PDB entry 1MHE | X-ray diffraction, 2.85 A resolution | chains A and C of the 6 polymer chains in the assembly

[Chain A (and C)]
Protein: HLA class I histocompatibility antigen HLA-E
From: Homo sapiens
Notes: fragment: extracellular domain, alpha chain e; chain C of this document is another copy of the same molecule, construct and numbering; everything in this record applies to it too
UniProtKB: P13747 (HLAE_HUMAN); residues 1-274 here correspond to UniProt positions 22-295 (UniProt number = residue number + 21)
Amino-acid sequence (274 residues; numbered 1 to 274; the number before each row is that of its first residue):
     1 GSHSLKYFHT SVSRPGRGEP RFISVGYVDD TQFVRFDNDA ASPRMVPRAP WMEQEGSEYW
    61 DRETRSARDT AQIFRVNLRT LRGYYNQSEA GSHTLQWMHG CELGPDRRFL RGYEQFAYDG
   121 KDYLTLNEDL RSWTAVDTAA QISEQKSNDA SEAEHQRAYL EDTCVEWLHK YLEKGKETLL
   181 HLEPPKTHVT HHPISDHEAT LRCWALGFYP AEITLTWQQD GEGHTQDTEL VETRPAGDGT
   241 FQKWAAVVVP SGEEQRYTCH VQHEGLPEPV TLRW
Disordered / not traced: 1
Disulfides: C101-C164, C203-C259

[Interface between chain A and chain C]
Pairs across the interface (15; chain A residue first):
  R65(A) - Q145(C)
  R65(A) - D149(C)  salt bridge
  D69(A) - K146(C)  salt bridge
  Q72(A) - V76(C)
  Q72(A) - R79(C)
  R75(A) - R79(C)
  R79(A) - E19(C)  salt bridge
  R79(A) - Q72(C)
  R79(A) - R75(C)
  I142(A) - R65(C)
  Q145(A) - R65(C)
  K146(A) - D69(C)  salt bridge
  A150(A) - H155(C)
  H155(A) - A150(C)
  H155(A) - H155(C)
Other interface residues (no listed pair), chain A (14 interface residues in all): E19, I73, V76, D149
Other interface residues (no listed pair), chain C (14 interface residues in all): I73, I142

[Summary]
Chain A and chain C each contribute 14 residues to their interface; the contacts include 4 salt bridges. Polar
pairs include R65(A)-D149(C), D69(A)-K146(C) and R79(A)-E19(C).
Chain A and chain C are both HLA class I histocompatibility antigen HLA-E (Homo sapiens); the structure, The
human non-classical major histocompatibility complex molecule HLA-E, was determined by X-ray diffraction.
